Entry 6BQF (X-ray diffraction, 3.35 A resolution); this record covers chains B and J of the 12 polymer chains in the assembly.

== Chain B ==
Protein: DNA-directed RNA polymerase II subunit RPB2
Source organism: Saccharomyces cerevisiae (strain ATCC 204508 / S288c)
Notes: EC 2.7.7.6
UniProt: P08518 (RPB2_YEAST); residues 1-1224 here = UniProt positions 1-1224
Sequence (1224 residues; row label = number of the first residue in the row):
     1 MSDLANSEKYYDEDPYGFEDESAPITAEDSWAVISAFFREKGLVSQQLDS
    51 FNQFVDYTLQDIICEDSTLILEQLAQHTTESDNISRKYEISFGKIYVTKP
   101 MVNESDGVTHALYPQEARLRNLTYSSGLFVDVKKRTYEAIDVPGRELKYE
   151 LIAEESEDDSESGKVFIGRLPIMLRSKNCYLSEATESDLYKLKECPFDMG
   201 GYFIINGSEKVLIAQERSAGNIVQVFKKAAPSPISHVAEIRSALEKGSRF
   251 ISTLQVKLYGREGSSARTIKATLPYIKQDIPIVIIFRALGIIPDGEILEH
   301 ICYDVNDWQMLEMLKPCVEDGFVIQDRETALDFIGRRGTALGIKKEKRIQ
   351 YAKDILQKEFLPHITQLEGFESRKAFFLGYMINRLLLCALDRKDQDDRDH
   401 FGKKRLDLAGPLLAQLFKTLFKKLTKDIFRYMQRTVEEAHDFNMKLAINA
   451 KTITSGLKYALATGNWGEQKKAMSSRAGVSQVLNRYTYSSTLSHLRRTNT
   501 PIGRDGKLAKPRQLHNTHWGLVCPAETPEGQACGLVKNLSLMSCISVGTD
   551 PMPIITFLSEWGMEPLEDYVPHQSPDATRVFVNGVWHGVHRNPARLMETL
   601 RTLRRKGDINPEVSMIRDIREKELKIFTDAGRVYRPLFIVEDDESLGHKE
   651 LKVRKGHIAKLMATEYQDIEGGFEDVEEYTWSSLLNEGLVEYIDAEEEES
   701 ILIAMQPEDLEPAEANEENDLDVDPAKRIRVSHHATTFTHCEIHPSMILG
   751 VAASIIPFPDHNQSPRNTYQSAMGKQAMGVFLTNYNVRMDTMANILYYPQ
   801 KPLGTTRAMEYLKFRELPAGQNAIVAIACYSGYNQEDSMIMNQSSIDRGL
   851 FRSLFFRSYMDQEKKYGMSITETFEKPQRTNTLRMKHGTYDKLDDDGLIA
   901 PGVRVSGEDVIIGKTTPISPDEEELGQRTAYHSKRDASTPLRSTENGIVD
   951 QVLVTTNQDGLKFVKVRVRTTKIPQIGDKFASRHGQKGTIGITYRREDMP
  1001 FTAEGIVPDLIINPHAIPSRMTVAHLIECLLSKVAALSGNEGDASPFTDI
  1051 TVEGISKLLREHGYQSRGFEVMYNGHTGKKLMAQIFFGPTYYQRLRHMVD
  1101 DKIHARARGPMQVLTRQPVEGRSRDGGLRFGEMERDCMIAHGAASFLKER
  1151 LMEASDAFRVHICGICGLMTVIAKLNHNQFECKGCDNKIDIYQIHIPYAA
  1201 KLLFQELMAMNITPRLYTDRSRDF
Disordered / not traced: 1-19, 71-88, 135-163, 244-250, 339-344, 436-445, 503-508, 669-677, 713-721, 919-928, 1221-1224
Ion coordination: Zn2+: Cys1163, Cys1166, Cys1182

== Chain J ==
Protein: DNA-directed RNA polymerases I, II, and III subunit RPABC5
Source organism: Saccharomyces cerevisiae (strain ATCC 204508 / S288c)
UniProt: P22139 (RPAB5_YEAST); residue numbers follow UniProt; this construct covers 1-70
Sequence (70 residues; row label = number of the first residue in the row):
     1 MIVPVRCFSCGKVVGDKWESYLNLLQEDELDEGTALSRLGLKRYCCRRMI
    51 LTHVDLIEKFLRYNPLEKRD
Disordered / not traced: 66-70
Swiss-Prot annotation at these positions:
  - binding site (Zn(2+)): Cys7, Cys10, Cys45, Cys46
  - cross-link: Lys59 (Glycyl lysine isopeptide (Lys-Gly) (interchain with G-Cter in ubiquitin))
Ion coordination: Zn2+: Cys7, Cys10, Cys45, Cys46

== Chain B / chain J interface ==
Contacting residue pairs (61; chain B residue first):
  Glu186(B) - Arg62(J)  salt bridge
  Tyr190(B) - Lys59(J)
  Tyr190(B) - Arg62(J)
  Tyr190(B) - Tyr63(J)
  Lys193(B) - Pro65(J)
  Cys195(B) - Tyr63(J)
  Pro196(B) - Tyr63(J)
  Phe197(B) - Lys59(J)
  Val780(B) - Leu56(J)  hydrophobic
  Thr783(B) - Lys59(J)
  Thr783(B) - Phe60(J)
  Thr783(B) - Tyr63(J)
  Asn784(B) - Tyr63(J)  hydrogen bond (backbone-side chain)
  Tyr785(B) - Met1(J)
  Tyr785(B) - Phe60(J)  hydrophobic
  Tyr797(B) - Met1(J)
  Tyr798(B) - Ile2(J)
  Tyr798(B) - Pro4(J)  hydrophobic
  Pro799(B) - Met1(J)
  Pro799(B) - Val54(J)
  Gln800(B) - Met49(J)
  Gln800(B) - Thr52(J)
  Lys801(B) - Leu51(J)
  Lys801(B) - Thr52(J)  hydrogen bond (backbone-backbone)
  Lys801(B) - Val54(J)
  Arg815(B) - Val54(J)
  Glu816(B) - Val54(J)
  Glu816(B) - Leu56(J)
  Asn822(B) - Arg48(J)  hydrogen bond (backbone-side chain)
  Asn822(B) - Thr52(J)
  Ile824(B) - Ser9(J)
  Ile824(B) - Tyr44(J)  hydrophobic
  Ile824(B) - Arg48(J)
  Ser845(B) - Phe8(J)
  Arg848(B) - Cys7(J)
  Arg848(B) - Phe8(J)  hydrogen bond (side chain-backbone)
  Arg848(B) - Ser9(J)  hydrogen bond (side chain-backbone)
  Arg848(B) - Cys10(J)  hydrogen bond (side chain-backbone)
  Arg848(B) - Gly11(J)
  Gly849(B) - Phe8(J)
  Leu850(B) - Phe8(J)  hydrophobic
  Arg996(B) - Ser9(J)
  Arg996(B) - Cys10(J)
  Ile1006(B) - Arg43(J)
  Ile1006(B) - Tyr44(J)  hydrophobic
  Val1007(B) - Ser9(J)
  Asp1009(B) - Phe8(J)
  Asp1009(B) - Ser9(J)  hydrogen bond
  Asp1009(B) - Arg48(J)  salt bridge
  Ala1035(B) - Leu51(J)
  Ala1036(B) - Arg47(J)
  Leu1037(B) - Tyr44(J)  hydrophobic
  Leu1037(B) - Arg47(J)  hydrogen bond (backbone-side chain)
  Ser1038(B) - Gly33(J)
  Gly1039(B) - Glu32(J)
  Gly1039(B) - Leu51(J)
  Asn1040(B) - Leu51(J)
  Tyr1064(B) - Tyr44(J)
  Glu1070(B) - Tyr44(J)  hydrogen bond
  Phe1087(B) - Tyr44(J)
  Pro1089(B) - Tyr44(J)
Other interface residues (no listed pair), chain B (48 interface residues in all): Ser187, Glu194, Val787, Leu796, Leu803, Pro818, Gln821, Asn842, Ser844, Glu1004, Lys1033
Other interface residues (no listed pair), chain J (27 interface residues in all): Leu36, Cys45, His53

== In short ==
48 residues of chain B face 27 of chain J across their interface; the contacts include 9 hydrogen bonds and 2
salt bridges. Polar pairs include Glu186(B)-Arg62(J), Asp1009(B)-Arg48(J) and Asn784(B)-Tyr63(J). From
UniProt: 4 Zn2+-binding residues on chain J.
Here chain B is DNA-directed RNA polymerase II subunit RPB2 and chain J is DNA-directed RNA polymerases I, II,
and III subunit RPABC5, both from Saccharomyces cerevisiae (strain ATCC 204508 / S288c). Entry 6BQF (Pol II
elongation complex with 'dT-AP' at i+1, i-1 position) was determined by X-ray diffraction, deposited together
with 6BLO, 6BLP, 6BM2 and 6BM4.
